PDB entry 9F13 | X-ray diffraction, 1.61 A resolution | chains A and B of the 3 polymer chains in the assembly

Chain A:
Molecule: HLA class I histocompatibility antigen C alpha chain
From: Homo sapiens
Reference sequence: Q546I6 (Q546I6_HUMAN); residues -23 to 342 here correspond to UniProt positions 1-366 (UniProt number = residue number + 24)
Sequence (366 residues; row label = number of the first residue in the row; numbers below 1 keep their minus sign (Met-23 is residue -23)):
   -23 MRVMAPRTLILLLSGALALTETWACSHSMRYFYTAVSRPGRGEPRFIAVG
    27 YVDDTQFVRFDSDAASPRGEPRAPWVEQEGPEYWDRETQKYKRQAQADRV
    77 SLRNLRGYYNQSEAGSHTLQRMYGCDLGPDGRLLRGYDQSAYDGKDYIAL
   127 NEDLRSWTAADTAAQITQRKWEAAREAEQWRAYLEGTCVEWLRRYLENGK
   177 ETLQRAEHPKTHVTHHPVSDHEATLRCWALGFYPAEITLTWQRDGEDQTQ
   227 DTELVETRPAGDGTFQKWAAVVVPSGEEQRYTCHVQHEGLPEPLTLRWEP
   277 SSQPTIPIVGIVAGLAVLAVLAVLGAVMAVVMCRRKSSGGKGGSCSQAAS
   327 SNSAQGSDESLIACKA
Not modelled in the structure: -23 to 0, 277-342
Cystine bridges: Cys101-Cys164, Cys203-Cys259
From the paper describing this entry:
  - binding site for Nucleoprotein: Tyr7, Tyr9, Tyr67, Leu95, Tyr99, Ser116, Ile124

Chain B:
Molecule: Beta-2-microglobulin
From: Homo sapiens
Reference sequence: P61769 (B2MG_HUMAN); residues 1-99 here correspond to UniProt positions 21-119 (UniProt number = residue number + 20)
Sequence (100 residues; each row starts with the number of its first residue; numbering starts at 0):
     0 MIQRTPKIQVYSRHPAENGKSNFLNCYVSGFHPSDIEVDLLKNGERIEKV
    50 EHSDLSFSKDWSFYLLYYTEFTPTEKDEYACRVNHVTLSQPKIVKWDRDM
Construct notes: initiating methionine (0)
UniProt features mapped onto this chain:
  - modified residue: Gln2 (Pyrrolidone carboxylic acid)
  - glycosylation: Ile1 (N-linked (Glc) (glycation) isoleucine), Lys19 (N-linked (Glc) (glycation) lysine), Lys41 (N-linked (Glc) (glycation) lysine), Lys48 (N-linked (Glc) (glycation) lysine), Lys58 (N-linked (Glc) (glycation) lysine), Lys91 (N-linked (Glc) (glycation) lysine), Lys94 (N-linked (Glc) (glycation) lysine)
Cystine bridges: Cys25-Cys80

Interface between chain A and chain B:
Pairs across the interface - 60 pairs, chain A then chain B:
  Phe8(A) - Ser55(B)
  Phe8(A) - Phe56(B)
  Tyr9(A) - Phe56(B)
  Thr10(A) - Phe56(B)
  Thr10(A) - Phe62(B)
  Val12(A) - Ser33(B)
  Ile23(A) - Leu54(B)
  Val25(A) - Asp53(B)
  Val25(A) - Leu54(B)
  Val25(A) - Ser55(B)
  Tyr27(A) - Ser55(B)
  Tyr27(A) - Tyr63(B)  hydrogen bond
  Gln32(A) - Asp53(B)  hydrogen bond
  Arg35(A) - Asp53(B)  salt bridge
  Arg48(A) - Asp53(B)  salt bridge
  Ser92(A) - Met0(B)
  His93(A) - Met0(B)
  Thr94(A) - Phe62(B)
  Gln96(A) - His31(B)  hydrogen bond
  Gln96(A) - Phe56(B)
  Gln96(A) - Trp60(B)  hydrogen bond (side chain-backbone)
  Gln96(A) - Phe62(B)
  Arg97(A) - Phe56(B)
  Gln115(A) - Trp60(B)
  Ser116(A) - Trp60(B)
  Ala117(A) - Trp60(B)  hydrophobic
  Asp119(A) - Met0(B)
  Asp119(A) - Ile1(B)
  Gly120(A) - Ile1(B)
  Gly120(A) - His31(B)
  Lys121(A) - Met0(B)
  Lys121(A) - Ile1(B)
  Asp122(A) - Trp60(B)  hydrogen bond
  Thr190(A) - Asp98(B)  hydrogen bond
  His192(A) - Asp98(B)  salt bridge
  Arg202(A) - Asp98(B)  salt bridge
  Trp204(A) - Asp98(B)  hydrogen bond
  Trp204(A) - Met99(B)
  Leu206(A) - Pro14(B)  hydrophobic
  Val231(A) - Gln8(B)
  Glu232(A) - Lys6(B)  salt bridge
  Glu232(A) - Gln8(B)  hydrogen bond (backbone-side chain)
  Glu232(A) - Tyr26(B)
  Glu232(A) - Ser28(B)  hydrogen bond
  Arg234(A) - Gln8(B)  hydrogen bond
  Arg234(A) - Tyr10(B)
  Arg234(A) - Met99(B)  hydrogen bond (side chain-backbone)
  Pro235(A) - Tyr10(B)  hydrogen bond (backbone-side chain)
  Pro235(A) - Asn24(B)
  Pro235(A) - Tyr26(B)
  Ala236(A) - Arg12(B)  hydrogen bond (backbone-side chain)
  Ala236(A) - Asn24(B)  hydrogen bond (backbone-side chain)
  Gly237(A) - Arg12(B)  hydrogen bond (backbone-side chain)
  Gly237(A) - Leu65(B)
  Asp238(A) - Arg12(B)
  Asp238(A) - His13(B)  salt bridge
  Gln242(A) - Tyr10(B)
  Gln242(A) - Ser11(B)  hydrogen bond (side chain-backbone)
  Gln242(A) - Arg12(B)  hydrogen bond (side chain-backbone)
  Trp244(A) - Met99(B)  hydrogen bond (side chain-backbone)
Other interface residues (no listed pair), chain A (41 interface residues in all): Arg6, Arg21, Met98, Tyr113, Thr233
Other interface residues (no listed pair), chain B (25 interface residues in all): Lys58

Overview:
41 residues of chain A and 25 residues of chain B are in contact; the contacts include 18 hydrogen bonds and 6
salt bridges. Polar pairs include Arg35(A)-Asp53(B), Arg48(A)-Asp53(B) and His192(A)-Asp98(B). From the paper:
a binding site for Nucleoprotein at Tyr7(A), Tyr9(A) and Tyr67(A) among others.
Here chain A is HLA class I histocompatibility antigen C alpha chain and chain B is Beta-2-microglobulin, both
from Homo sapiens. Entry 9F13 (Crystal structure of HLA-C*12:02 in complex with KAYNVTQAF (KF9), a 9-mer
epitope from SARS-CoV-2 Nucleocapsid (N266-274)) was determined by X-ray diffraction, deposited together with
9HLJ.
